PDB entry 8H7Q | electron microscopy, 3.80 A resolution | chains L and G of the 15 polymer chains in the assembly

Chain L:
Molecule: Target DNA
Sequence (35 nucleotides; each row starts with the number of its first residue):
    20 ACACAAAATATCCAGATTGGGGACACGGTGATAAA

Chain G:
Molecule: CRISPR associated protein Cas8
Organism: Synechocystis sp. PCC 6714
UniProt: A0A068N458 (A0A068N458_SYNY4); residues 1-301 here = UniProt positions 1-301
Amino-acid sequence (301 residues; row label = number of the first residue in the row):
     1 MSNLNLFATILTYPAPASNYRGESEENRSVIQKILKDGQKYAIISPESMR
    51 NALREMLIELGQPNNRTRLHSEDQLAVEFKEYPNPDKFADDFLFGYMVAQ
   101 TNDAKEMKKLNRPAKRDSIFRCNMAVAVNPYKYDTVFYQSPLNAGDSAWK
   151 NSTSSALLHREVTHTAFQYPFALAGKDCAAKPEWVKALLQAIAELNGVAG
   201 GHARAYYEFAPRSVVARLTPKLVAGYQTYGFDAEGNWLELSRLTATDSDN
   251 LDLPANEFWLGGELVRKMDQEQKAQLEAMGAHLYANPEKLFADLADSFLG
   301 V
Unresolved in the structure: 1-2

Chain L / chain G interface:
Contacting residue pairs (14; chain L residue first):
  DT36(L) - Ser155(G)  base contact
  DT36(L) - Leu157(G)  base contact
  DT37(L) - Ala156(G)  sugar contact
  DT37(L) - Leu157(G)  hydrogen bond to the sugar
  DG38(L) - Glu25(G)  sugar contact
  DG38(L) - Asn27(G)  hydrogen bond to the phosphate
  DG38(L) - Ala156(G)  sugar contact
  DG38(L) - Leu158(G)  base contact
  DG39(L) - Asn151(G)  base contact
  DG39(L) - Ser152(G)  hydrogen bond to the sugar
  DG41(L) - Asp73(G)  sugar contact
  DG41(L) - Gln74(G)  sugar contact
  DA42(L) - Gln74(G)  sugar contact
  DG46(L) - Gln100(G)  sugar contact
Interface residues without a listed pair, chain L (8 interface residues in all): DC45
Interface residues without a listed pair, chain G (13 interface residues in all): Leu75, Pro141

Summary:
8 residues of chain L face 13 of chain G across their interface, with 3 hydrogen bonds. Polar pairs include
DT37(L)-Leu157(G), DG39(L)-Ser152(G) and DG38(L)-Asn27(G).
Here chain L is Target DNA and chain G is CRISPR associated protein Cas8 (Synechocystis sp. PCC 6714). Entry
8H7Q (Cryo-EM structure of Synechocystis sp. PCC6714 Cascade at 3.8 angstrom resolution) was determined by
electron microscopy.
